2GV5 - chains B and C of the 3 polymer chains in the assembly; structure by X-ray diffraction, 3.00 A resolution.

# Chain B
Molecule: Cell division control protein 31
From: Saccharomyces cerevisiae
UniProt: P06704 (CDC31_YEAST); residue numbers follow UniProt; this construct covers 1-161
Sequence (161 residues; numbered 1 to 161; the number before each row is that of its first residue):
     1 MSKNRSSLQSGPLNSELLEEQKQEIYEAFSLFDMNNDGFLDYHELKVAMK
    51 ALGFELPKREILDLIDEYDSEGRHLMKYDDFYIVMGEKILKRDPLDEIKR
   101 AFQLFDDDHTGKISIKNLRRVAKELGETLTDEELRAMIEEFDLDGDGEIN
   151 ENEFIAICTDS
Not modelled in the structure: 1-13
Sequence notes: modified residue (1, 34, 49, 76, 85, 137)
Modified / non-standard residues: Mse1 (selenomethionine); Mse34, Mse49, Mse76, Mse85, Mse137 (selenomethionine; parent Met)
Swiss-Prot annotation at these positions:
  - binding site (Ca(2+)): D33, N35, D37, E44, D142, D144, D146, E148, E153
  - modified residue: T130 (Phosphothreonine)
From the paper describing this entry:
  - self-association interface (contacts with another copy of this molecule); pairs are residue here / residue on that copy: H43-E140 (salt bridge), K58-E139 (hydrogen bond), K58-D142 (hydrogen bond), L62-L143 (hydrophobic contact)
  - mutagenesis - F141A: abolished growth (citing earlier work)
  - mutagenesis - D142A: decreased growth (citing earlier work)
  - mutagenesis - H43A: decreased growth
  - mutagenesis - H43A/K46A, H43A/K58A: abolished growth

# Chain C
Molecule: Sfi1p
From: Saccharomyces cerevisiae
Notes: fragment: Residues: 643-710
UniProt: Q12369 (Q12369_YEAST); residues 643-710 here = UniProt positions 643-710
Sequence (73 residues; row label = number of the first residue in the row):
   638 GPLGSKLNDILHVYEKSKERELQSQLFNAWRNRFCFYTEECNIQAISKRN
   688 YQLEKMVLKKFRERLLEIVKSEE
Sequence notes: cloning artifact (638-642); modified residue (693)
Modified / non-standard residues: Mse693 (selenomethionine; parent Met)

# How chain B and chain C interact
Contacting residue pairs (59):
  E20(B) - K696(C)  salt bridge
  E24(B) - K685(C)  hydrogen bond (backbone-side chain)
  E24(B) - Q689(C)
  E27(B) - K685(C)
  E27(B) - Q689(C)  hydrogen bond
  A28(B) - K685(C)
  L31(B) - Q681(C)
  L31(B) - K685(C)
  F32(B) - C678(C)
  F32(B) - A682(C)
  H43(B) - Y674(C)
  V47(B) - Y674(C)
  V47(B) - C678(C)  hydrophobic
  V47(B) - A682(C)
  K50(B) - N679(C)  hydrogen bond
  K50(B) - A682(C)
  K50(B) - R686(C)
  A51(B) - A682(C)
  A51(B) - R686(C)  hydrogen bond (backbone-backbone)
  L52(B) - R686(C)
  G53(B) - R686(C)
  E97(B) - R686(C)  salt bridge
  E97(B) - L690(C)
  I98(B) - Mse693(C)  hydrophobic
  R100(B) - R686(C)
  R100(B) - L690(C)
  A101(B) - L690(C)  hydrophobic
  A101(B) - V694(C)  hydrophobic
  L104(B) - N687(C)
  L104(B) - L690(C)  hydrophobic
  L104(B) - E691(C)
  F105(B) - E691(C)
  F105(B) - V694(C)  hydrophobic
  F105(B) - L695(C)  hydrophobic
  L118(B) - F698(C)  hydrophobic
  V121(B) - E691(C)
  E124(B) - E691(C)
  L125(B) - Y688(C)  hydrophobic
  L125(B) - E691(C)
  L125(B) - K692(C)
  L125(B) - L695(C)  hydrophobic
  E127(B) - L695(C)
  E127(B) - R699(C)  salt bridge
  T128(B) - R699(C)  hydrogen bond (backbone-side chain)
  E133(B) - R699(C)  salt bridge
  E133(B) - L702(C)
  A136(B) - I705(C)
  Mse137(B) - F698(C)  hydrophobic
  Mse137(B) - R701(C)
  Mse137(B) - L702(C)
  E140(B) - I705(C)
  F154(B) - V694(C)  hydrophobic
  I157(B) - R701(C)  hydrogen bond (backbone-side chain)
  C158(B) - V694(C)  hydrophobic
  C158(B) - K697(C)
  C158(B) - R701(C)
  T159(B) - R701(C)  hydrogen bond (backbone-side chain)
  D160(B) - K697(C)  salt bridge
  D160(B) - R701(C)  salt bridge
Also at the interface, not in a pair above, chain B (40 interface residues in all): D41, E44, R92, R120, A122, L129, F141
Also at the interface, not in a pair above, chain C (26 interface residues in all): R670, I683, E700
The authors on this interface:
  - pairs named by the authors: A51(B)-R686(C) (hydrophobic contact), L52(B)-R686(C) (hydrophobic contact), E97(B)-R686(C) (salt bridge)
  - interface residues, chain B: A28(B), L31(B), A51(B), L52(B)
  - interface residues, chain C: A682(C), K685(C), R686(C)

# In short
Chain B and chain C form an interface of 40 and 26 residues respectively; the contacts include 7 hydrogen
bonds and 6 salt bridges. Polar pairs include E20(B)-K696(C), E97(B)-R686(C) and E127(B)-R699(C). The authors
report hydrophobic contacts between A51(B) and R686(C) and L52(B) and R686(C); a salt bridge between E97(B)
and R686(C). From the paper: F141A, H43A/K46A and H43A/K58A of chain B abolish growth; interface residues
A28(B), L31(B) and A682(C) among others; 5 substitutions were tested in all.
Chain B is Cell division control protein 31 and chain C is Sfi1p, both from Saccharomyces cerevisiae; the
structure, crystal structure of Sfi1p/Cdc31p complex, was determined by X-ray diffraction, deposited together
with 2DOQ.
